PDB entry 6OQS | electron microscopy, 3.30 A resolution | chains X and a of the 22 polymer chains in the assembly

== Chain X ==
Name: ATP synthase subunit b
Organism: Escherichia coli
UniProtKB: D6IFY0 (D6IFY0_ECOLX); residues 1-156 here = UniProt positions 1-156
Chain sequence (156 residues; each row starts with the number of its first residue):
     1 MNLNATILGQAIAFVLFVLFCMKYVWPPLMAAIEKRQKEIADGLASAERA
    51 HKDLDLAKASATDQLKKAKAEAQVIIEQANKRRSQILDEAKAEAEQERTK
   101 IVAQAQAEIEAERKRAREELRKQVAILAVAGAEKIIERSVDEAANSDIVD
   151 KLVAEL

== Chain a ==
Name: ATP synthase subunit a
Organism: Escherichia coli
UniProtKB: C3SL77 (C3SL77_ECOLX); numbering as in UniProt (aligned over 1-271)
Chain sequence (271 residues; each row starts with the number of its first residue):
     1 MASENMTPQDYIGHHLNNLQLDLRTFSLVDPQNPPATFWTINIDSMFFSV
    51 VLGLLFLVLFRSVAKKATSGVPGKFQTAIELVIGFVNGSVKDMYHGKSKL
   101 IAPLALTIFVWVFLMNLMDLLPIDLLPYIAEHVLGLPALRVVPSADVNVT
   151 LSMALGVFILILFYSIKMKGIGGFTKELTLQPFNHWAFIPVNLILEGVSL
   201 LSKPVSLGLRLFGNMYAGELIFILIAGLLPWWSQWILNVPWAIFHILIIT
   251 LQAFIFMVLTIVYLSMASEEH
Unresolved in the structure: 1-3, 270-271

== Interface between chain X and chain a ==
Residue-residue contacts (61):
  M1(X) with R140(a); V147(a); Y216(a), hydrophobic
  N2(X) with N148(a)
  L3(X) with V147(a), hydrophobic; N148(a)
  N4(X) with F38(a); T40(a), hydrogen bond (side chain-backbone); I41(a); N42(a), hydrogen bond; N148(a), hydrogen bond (backbone-side chain)
  A5(X) with F38(a), hydrogen bond (backbone-backbone)
  T6(X) with I41(a); N42(a), hydrogen bond (side chain-backbone); M46(a); N148(a)
  I7(X) with N148(a); L151(a), hydrophobic; S152(a), hydrogen bond (backbone-side chain)
  G9(X) with M46(a)
  Q10(X) with M46(a); S49(a), hydrogen bond; W111(a); V149(a); S152(a)
  A11(X) with S152(a), hydrogen bond (backbone-side chain)
  F14(X) with L104(a), hydrophobic; W111(a), hydrophobic
  F17(X) with V50(a); G53(a); L54(a), hydrophobic; L57(a), hydrophobic; T107(a); W111(a), hydrophobic
  V18(X) with L100(a), hydrophobic; L104(a), hydrophobic; T107(a)
  C21(X) with L57(a), hydrophobic; T107(a)
  M22(X) with L100(a), hydrophobic; P103(a), hydrophobic
  Y24(X) with R61(a), hydrogen bond (backbone-side chain)
  V25(X) with F60(a), hydrophobic; A64(a)
  W26(X) with I83(a); V86(a), hydrophobic; N87(a); A102(a), hydrophobic; L106(a), hydrophobic
  P28(X) with A64(a)
  L29(X) with A64(a), hydrophobic
  M30(X) with I83(a), hydrophobic; N87(a)
  A32(X) with S69(a)
  I33(X) with E80(a); I83(a), hydrophobic
  K35(X) with S69(a)
  R36(X) with T68(a), hydrogen bond (side chain-backbone); S69(a), hydrogen bond (backbone-side chain); G70(a), hydrogen bond (side chain-backbone); E80(a), salt bridge
Also at the interface, not in a pair above, chain X (26 interface residues in all): A13
Also at the interface, not in a pair above, chain a (46 interface residues in all): L16, Q20, W39, V63, A67, P72, I79, K99, I108, M153, L155, F212

== In short ==
26 residues of chain X and 46 residues of chain a are in contact; the contacts include 12 hydrogen bonds and 1
salt bridge. Among the polar pairs are R36(X)-E80(a), N4(X)-T40(a) and N4(X)-N42(a).
Here chain X is ATP synthase subunit b and chain a is ATP synthase subunit a, both from Escherichia coli.
Entry 6OQS (E. coli ATP synthase State 1b) was determined by electron microscopy together with 6OQR, 6OQT,
6OQU, 6OQV, 6OQW, 6PQV and 3 further entries from the same study.
